Entry 5YTC (X-ray diffraction, 2.28 A resolution); this record covers chains A and B of the 3 polymer chains in the assembly.

# Chain A
Name: DNA polymerase I, thermostable
From: Thermus aquaticus
Notes: EC 2.7.7.7; fragment: large fragment
Reference sequence: P19821 (DPO1_THEAQ); residue numbers follow UniProt; this construct covers 294-832
Sequence (539 residues; numbered 294 to 832; the number before each row is that of its first residue):
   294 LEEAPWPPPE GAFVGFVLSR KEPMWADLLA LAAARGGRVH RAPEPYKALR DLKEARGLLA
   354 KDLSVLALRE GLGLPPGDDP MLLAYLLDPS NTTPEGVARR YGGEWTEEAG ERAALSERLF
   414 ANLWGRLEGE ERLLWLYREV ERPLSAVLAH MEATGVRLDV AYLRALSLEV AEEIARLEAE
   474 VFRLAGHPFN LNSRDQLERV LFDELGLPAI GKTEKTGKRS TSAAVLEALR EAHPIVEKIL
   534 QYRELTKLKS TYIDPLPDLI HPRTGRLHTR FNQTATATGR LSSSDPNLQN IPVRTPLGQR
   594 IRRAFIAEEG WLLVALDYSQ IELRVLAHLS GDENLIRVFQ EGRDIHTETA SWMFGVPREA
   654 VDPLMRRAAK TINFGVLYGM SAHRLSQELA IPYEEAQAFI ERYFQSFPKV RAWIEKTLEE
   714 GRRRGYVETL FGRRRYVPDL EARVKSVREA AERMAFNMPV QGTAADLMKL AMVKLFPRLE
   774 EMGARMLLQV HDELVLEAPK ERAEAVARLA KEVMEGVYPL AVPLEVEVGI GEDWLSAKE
Ion coordination: Mg2+: Asp-610, Asp-785 (together with 2'-deoxyadenosine 5'-triphosphate)
Small-molecule neighbours: 2'-deoxyadenosine 5'-triphosphate (DTP): Arg-573, Asp-610, Tyr-611, Ser-612, Gln-613, Ile-614, Glu-615, His-639, Arg-659, Lys-663, Thr-664, Phe-667, Asp-785

# Chain B
Molecule: 13-nt DNA strand
Sequence (13 nucleotides; numbered 101 to 113; the number before each row is that of its first residue):
   101 GACCACGGCG CCC
Unresolved in the structure: 112
Modified / non-standard residues: DOC (2',3'-dideoxycytidine-5'-monophosphate) at position 112; DOC (2',3'-dideoxycytidine-5'-monophosphate) at position 113

# Chain A / chain B interface
Residue-residue contacts - 36 pairs, chain A then chain B:
  Arg-487(A) / DG107(B)  hydrogen bond to the phosphate
  Arg-487(A) / DG108(B)  salt bridge to the phosphate
  Thr-506(A) / DG107(B)  hydrogen bond to the phosphate
  Thr-506(A) / DG108(B)  phosphate contact
  Glu-507(A) / DG107(B)  phosphate contact
  Lys-508(A) / DC106(B)  phosphate contact
  Lys-508(A) / DG107(B)  hydrogen bond to the phosphate
  Thr-509(A) / DC106(B)  hydrogen bond to the phosphate
  Thr-509(A) / DG107(B)  hydrogen bond to the phosphate
  Ser-513(A) / DG108(B)  hydrogen bond to the phosphate
  Thr-514(A) / DG108(B)  hydrogen bond to the phosphate
  Ser-515(A) / DG108(B)  phosphate contact
  Ser-515(A) / DC109(B)  phosphate contact
  Ala-516(A) / DC109(B)  hydrogen bond to the phosphate
  Arg-536(A) / DG108(B)  hydrogen bond to the phosphate
  Arg-536(A) / DC109(B)  salt bridge to the phosphate
  Lys-540(A) / DG108(B)  base contact
  Lys-540(A) / DC109(B)  hydrogen bond to the base
  Lys-540(A) / DG110(B)  sugar contact
  Tyr-545(A) / DG110(B)  sugar contact
  Arg-573(A) / DOC_113(B)  hydrogen bond to the base
  Gln-582(A) / DC111(B)  sugar contact
  Asn-583(A) / DG110(B)  hydrogen bond to the base
  Asn-583(A) / DC111(B)  sugar contact
  Ile-584(A) / DC111(B)  sugar contact
  Pro-585(A) / DG110(B)  phosphate contact
  Pro-585(A) / DC111(B)  phosphate contact
  Val-586(A) / DC111(B)  hydrogen bond to the phosphate
  Val-586(A) / DOC_113(B)  phosphate contact
  Arg-587(A) / DG110(B)  salt bridge to the phosphate
  Arg-587(A) / DC111(B)  salt bridge to the phosphate
  Arg-660(A) / DC111(B)  salt bridge to the phosphate
  Arg-660(A) / DOC_113(B)  salt bridge to the phosphate
  Val-783(A) / DOC_113(B)  sugar contact
  His-784(A) / DOC_113(B)  sugar contact
  Asp-785(A) / DOC_113(B)  sugar contact
Interface residues without a listed pair, chain A (28 interface residues in all): Gly-510, Leu-541, Asn-580, Arg-595, Glu-786

# Summary
28 residues of chain A and 7 residues of chain B are in contact; the contacts include 13 hydrogen bonds and 6
salt bridges. Polar contacts include Lys-540(A)/DC109(B), Arg-573(A)/DOC_113(B) and Asn-583(A)/DG110(B).
Ligands of chain A: 2'-deoxyadenosine 5'-triphosphate.
Chain A is DNA polymerase I, thermostable (Thermus aquaticus) and chain B is a 13-nt DNA strand; the
structure, Large fragment of DNA Polymerase I from Thermus aquaticus in a closed ternary complex with the ...,
was determined by X-ray diffraction (same publication as 5YTD, 5YTE, 5YTF, 5YTG, 5YTH and 5Z3N).
